7AFA - chains 1 and B of the 9 polymer chains in the assembly; structure by electron microscopy, 2.95 A resolution.

Chain 1:
Molecule: 16SrRNA (head domain of the 30S ribosome)
From: Escherichia coli
Sequence (1541 nucleotides; numbered 1 to 1541; the number before each row is that of its first residue):
     1 AAAUUGAAGAGUUUGAUCAUGGCUCAGAUUGAACGCUGGCGGCAGGCCUA
    51 ACACAUGCAAGUCGAACGGUAACAGGAAGAAGCUUGCUUCUUUGCUGACG
   101 AGUGGCGGACGGGUGAGUAAUGUCUGGGAAACUGCCUGAUGGAGGGGGAU
   151 AACUACUGGAAACGGUAGCUAAUACCGCAUAACGUCGCAAGACCAAAGAG
   201 GGGGACCUUCGGGCCUCUUGCCAUCGGAUGUGCCCAGAUGGGAUUAGCUA
   251 GUAGGUGGGGUAACGGCUCACCUAGGCGACGAUCCCUAGCUGGUCUGAGA
   301 GGAUGACCAGCCACACUGGAACUGAGACACGGUCCAGACUCCUACGGGAG
   351 GCAGCAGUGGGGAAUAUUGCACAAUGGGCGCAAGCCUGAUGCAGCCAUGC
   401 CGCGUGUAUGAAGAAGGCCUUCGGGUUGUAAAGUACUUUCAGCGGGGAGG
   451 AAGGGAGUAAAGUUAAUACCUUUGCUCAUUGACGUUACCCGCAGAAGAAG
   501 CACCGGCUAACUCCGUGCCAGCAGCCXCGGUAAUACGGAGGGUGCAAGCG
   551 UUAAUCGGAAUUACUGGGCGUAAAGCGCACGCAGGCGGUUUGUUAAGUCA
   601 GAUGUGAAAUCCCCGGGCUCAACCUGGGAACUGCAUCUGAUACUGGCAAG
   651 CUUGAGUCUCGUAGAGGGGGGUAGAAUUCCAGGUGUAGCGGUGAAAUGCG
   701 UAGAGAUCUGGAGGAAUACCGGUGGCGAAGGCGGCCCCCUGGACGAAGAC
   751 UGACGCUCAGGUGCGAAAGCGUGGGGAGCAAACAGGAUUAGAUACCCUGG
   801 UAGUCCACGCCGUAAACGAUGUCGACUUGGAGGUUGUGCCCUUGAGGCGU
   851 GGCUUCCGGAGCUAACGCGUUAAGUCGACCGCCUGGGGAGUACGGCCGCA
   901 AGGUUAAAACUCAAAUGAAUUGACGGGGGCCCGCACAAGCGGUGGAGCAU
   951 GUGGUUUAAUUCGAUGXAACGCGAAGAACCUUACCUGGUCUUGACAUCCA
  1001 CGGAAGUUUUCAGAGAUGAGAAUGUGCCUUCGGGAACCGUGAGACAGGUG
  1051 CUGCAUGGCUGUCGUCAGCUCGUGUUGUGAAAUGUUGGGUUAAGUCCCGC
  1101 AACGAGCGCAACCCUUAUCCUUUGUUGCCAGCGGUCCGGCCGGGAACUCA
  1151 AAGGAGACUGCCAGUGAUAAACUGGAGGAAGGUGGGGAUGACGUCAAGUC
  1201 AUCAUGGCCCUUACGACCAGGGCUACACACGUGCUACAAUGGCGCAUACA
  1251 AAGAGAAGCGACCUCGCGAGAGCAAGCGGACCUCAUAAAGUGCGUCGUAG
  1301 UCCGGAUUGGAGUCUGCAACUCGACUCCAUGAAGUCGGAAUCGCUAGUAA
  1351 UCGUGGAUCAGAAUGCCACGGUGAAUACGUUCCCGGCCUUGUACACACCG
  1401 CCCGUXACACCAUGGGAGUGGGUUGCAAAAGAAGUAGGUAGCUUAACCUU
  1451 CGGGAGGGCGCUUACCACUUUGUGAUUCAUGACUGGGGUGAAGUCGUAAC
  1501 AAGGUAACCGUAGGGGAACCUGCGGUUGGAUCACCUCCUUA
Disordered / not traced: 1-930, 1387-1541
Modified residues: PSU (pseudouridine-5'-monophosphate) at position 516, G7M (N7-methyl-guanosine-5'-monophosphate) at position 527, 2MG (2N-methylguanosine-5'-monophosphate) at position 966, 5MC (5-methylcytidine-5'-monophosphate) at position 967, 2MG (2N-methylguanosine-5'-monophosphate) at position 1207, 4OC (4n,o2'-methylcytidine-5'-monophosphate) at position 1401, 5MC (5-methylcytidine-5'-monophosphate) at position 1406, UR3 (3-methyluridine-5'-monophoshate) at position 1497, 2MG (2N-methylguanosine-5'-monophosphate) at position 1515, MA6 (6N-dimethyladenosine-5'-monophoshate) at position 1517, MA6 (6N-dimethyladenosine-5'-monophoshate) at position 1518
Metal / ion sites: Mg2+ site 1 near A937 (its only coordinating residue here); Mg2+ site 2: G944, G945; Mg2+ site 3: A964, U1199; Mg2+ site 4 near C972 (its only coordinating residue here); Mg2+ site 5 near C980 (its only coordinating residue here); Mg2+ site 6: C1054, A1197, G1198; Mg2+ site 7: C1054, A1197; Mg2+ site 8 near G1068 (its only coordinating residue here); Mg2+ site 9 near C1069 (its only coordinating residue here); Mg2+ site 10: U1085, U1086, G1099; Mg2+ site 11 near A1110 (its only coordinating residue here); Mg2+ site 12 near U1224 (its only coordinating residue here); 4 more Mg2+ sites not listed

Chain B:
Molecule: 30S ribosomal protein S2
From: Escherichia coli
UniProt: C3TPN2 (C3TPN2_ECOLX); residues 1-241 here = UniProt positions 1-241
Amino-acid sequence (241 residues; row label = number of the first residue in the row):
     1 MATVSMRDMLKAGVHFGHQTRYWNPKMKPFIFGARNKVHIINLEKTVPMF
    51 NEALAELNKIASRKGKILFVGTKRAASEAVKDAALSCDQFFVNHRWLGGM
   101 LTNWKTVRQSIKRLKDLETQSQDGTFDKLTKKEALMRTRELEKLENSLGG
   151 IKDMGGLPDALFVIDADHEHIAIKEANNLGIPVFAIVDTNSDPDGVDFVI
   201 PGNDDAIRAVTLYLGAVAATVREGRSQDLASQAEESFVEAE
Disordered / not traced: 1-3, 228-241
Metal / ion sites: Zn2+: His18, Asp204

Chain 1 / chain B interface:
Residue-residue contacts - 29 pairs, chain 1 then chain B:
  G1072(1) - Thr106(B)  base contact
  U1073(1) - Asn103(B)  hydrogen bond to the sugar
  U1073(1) - Lys105(B)  sugar contact
  G1074(1) - Thr102(B)  hydrogen bond to the sugar
  G1074(1) - Asn103(B)  sugar contact
  G1099(1) - Arg95(B)  salt bridge to the phosphate
  C1100(1) - Arg95(B)  base contact
  A1101(1) - Gly98(B)  base contact
  A1101(1) - Gly99(B)  hydrogen bond to the base
  A1102(1) - Gly98(B)  hydrogen bond to the sugar
  A1102(1) - Asn103(B)  base contact
  C1103(1) - Arg95(B)  salt bridge to the phosphate
  C1103(1) - Leu97(B)  phosphate contact
  C1103(1) - Gly98(B)  sugar contact
  C1103(1) - Asn103(B)  hydrogen bond to the base
  C1103(1) - Thr106(B)  base contact
  G1104(1) - Leu97(B)  phosphate contact
  G1104(1) - Thr106(B)  sugar contact
  A1111(1) - Lys132(B)  sugar contact
  A1111(1) - Glu133(B)  hydrogen bond to the sugar
  C1112(1) - Thr130(B)  sugar contact
  C1112(1) - Glu133(B)  sugar contact
  A1157(1) - Lys131(B)  sugar contact
  C1158(1) - Lys131(B)  hydrogen bond to the sugar
  C1158(1) - Lys132(B)  salt bridge to the phosphate
  C1158(1) - Leu135(B)  sugar contact
  C1158(1) - Arg139(B)  sugar contact
  G1160(1) - Arg139(B)  salt bridge to the phosphate
  U1168(1) - Arg74(B)  hydrogen bond to the base
Interface residues without a listed pair, chain 1 (16 interface residues in all): C1097
Interface residues without a listed pair, chain B (19 interface residues in all): Ser110, Lys143, Ser147, Ile171

Summary:
16 residues of chain 1 face 19 of chain B across their interface; the contacts include 8 hydrogen bonds and 4
salt bridges. Polar contacts include A1101(1)-Gly99(B), C1103(1)-Asn103(B) and U1168(1)-Arg74(B). The Mg2+
site 2 is built by G944(1) and G945(1).
Chain 1 is 16SrRNA (head domain of the 30S ribosome) and chain B is 30S ribosomal protein S2, both from
Escherichia coli; the structure, Bacterial 30S ribosomal subunit assembly complex state F (head domain), was
determined by electron microscopy (same publication as 7AF3, 7AF5, 7AF8, 7AFD, 7AFH, 7AFI and 17 further
entries).
